7V9J - chains S and J of the 26 polymer chains in the assembly; structure by electron microscopy, 8.00 A resolution (low resolution: residue-level contacts below are approximate; hydrogen-bond / salt-bridge calls are withheld).

== Chain S ==
Molecule: Histone H3.1
From: Homo sapiens
Reference sequence: P68431 (H31_HUMAN); residues 0-135 here correspond to UniProt positions 1-136 (UniProt number = residue number + 1)
Sequence (136 residues; row label = number of the first residue in the row; numbering starts at 0):
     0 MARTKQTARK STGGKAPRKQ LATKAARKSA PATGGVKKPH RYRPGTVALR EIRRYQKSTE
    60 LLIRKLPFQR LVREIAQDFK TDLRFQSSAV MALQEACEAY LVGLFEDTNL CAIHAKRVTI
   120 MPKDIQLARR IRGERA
Disordered / not traced: 0-35
Swiss-Prot annotation at these positions:
  - modified residue: Arg-2 (Asymmetric dimethylarginine), Thr-3 (Phosphothreonine), Lys-4 (Allysine), Gln-5 (5-glutamyl dopamine), Thr-6 (Phosphothreonine), Arg-8 (Citrulline), Lys-9 (N6,N6,N6-trimethyllysine), Ser-10 (ADP-ribosylserine), Thr-11 (Phosphothreonine), Lys-14 (N6-(2-hydroxyisobutyryl)lysine), Arg-17 (Asymmetric dimethylarginine), Lys-18 (N6-(2-hydroxyisobutyryl)lysine), Lys-23 (N6-(2-hydroxyisobutyryl)lysine), Arg-26 (Citrulline), Lys-27 (N6,N6,N6-trimethyllysine), Ser-28 (ADP-ribosylserine), Lys-36 (N6,N6,N6-trimethyllysine), Lys-37 (N6-methyllysine), Tyr-41 (Phosphotyrosine), Lys-56 (N6,N6,N6-trimethyllysine) and 8 more in UniProt
  - lipidation: Lys-18 (N6-decanoyllysine)

== Chain J ==
Molecule: 408-nt DNA strand
From: Homo sapiens
Sequence (408 nucleotides; numbered 1 to 408; the number before each row is that of its first residue):
     1 CCCTAACCCT AACCCTAACC CTAACCCTAA CCCTAACCCT AACCCTAACC CTAACCCTAA
    61 CCCTAACCCT AACCCTAACC CTAACCCTAA CCCTAACCCT AACCCTAACC CTAACCCTAA
   121 CCCTAACCCT AACCCTAACC CTAACCCTAA CCCTAACCCT AACCCTAACC CTAACCCTAA
   181 CCCTAACCCT AACCCTAACC CTAACCCTAA CCCTAACCCT AACCCTAACC CTAACCCTAA
   241 CCCTAACCCT AACCCTAACC CTAACCCTAA CCCTAACCCT AACCCTAACC CTAACCCTAA
   301 CCCTAACCCT AACCCTAACC CTAACCCTAA CCCTAACCCT AACCCTAACC CTAACCCTAA
   361 CCCTAACCCT AACCCTAACC CTAACCCTAA CCCTAACCCT AACCCTAA
Disordered / not traced: 400-408

== Interface between chain S and chain J ==
Contacting residue pairs - 23 pairs, chain S then chain J:
  Tyr-41(S) with DC266(J)
  Arg-42(S) with DA342(J)
  Pro-43(S) with DA341(J); DA342(J)
  Gly-44(S) with DA341(J); DA342(J)
  Thr-45(S) with DA342(J)
  Val-46(S) with DA342(J); DC343(J)
  Ala-47(S) with DA342(J)
  Arg-49(S) with DC267(J); DT268(J)
  Arg-53(S) with DT268(J)
  Lys-56(S) with DA269(J)
  Arg-63(S) with DC351(J)
  Lys-64(S) with DC351(J)
  Leu-65(S) with DC350(J); DC351(J)
  Pro-66(S) with DC350(J)
  Arg-69(S) with DC350(J)
  Arg-83(S) with DA359(J); DA360(J)
  Lys-115(S) with DC331(J)
Interface residues without a listed pair, chain J (13 interface residues in all): DC349

== Overview ==
17 residues of chain S and 13 residues of chain J are in contact.
Here chain S is Histone H3.1 and chain J is a 408-nt DNA strand, both from Homo sapiens. Entry 7V9J (Telomeric
trinucleosome) was determined by electron microscopy (same publication as 7V90, 7V96, 7V9C, 7V9K, 7V9S and
7VA4).
